Entry 7NT6 (electron microscopy, 4.30 A resolution (low resolution: residue-level contacts below are approximate; hydrogen-bond / salt-bridge calls are withheld)); this record covers chains F and Z of the 17 polymer chains in the assembly.

# Chain F
Molecule: Nucleoprotein
Source organism: Nipah virus
UniProt: Q9IK92 (NCAP_NIPAV); residues 1-532 here = UniProt positions 1-532
Sequence (554 residues; row label = number of the first residue in the row; numbers below 1 keep their minus sign (Met-21 is residue -21)):
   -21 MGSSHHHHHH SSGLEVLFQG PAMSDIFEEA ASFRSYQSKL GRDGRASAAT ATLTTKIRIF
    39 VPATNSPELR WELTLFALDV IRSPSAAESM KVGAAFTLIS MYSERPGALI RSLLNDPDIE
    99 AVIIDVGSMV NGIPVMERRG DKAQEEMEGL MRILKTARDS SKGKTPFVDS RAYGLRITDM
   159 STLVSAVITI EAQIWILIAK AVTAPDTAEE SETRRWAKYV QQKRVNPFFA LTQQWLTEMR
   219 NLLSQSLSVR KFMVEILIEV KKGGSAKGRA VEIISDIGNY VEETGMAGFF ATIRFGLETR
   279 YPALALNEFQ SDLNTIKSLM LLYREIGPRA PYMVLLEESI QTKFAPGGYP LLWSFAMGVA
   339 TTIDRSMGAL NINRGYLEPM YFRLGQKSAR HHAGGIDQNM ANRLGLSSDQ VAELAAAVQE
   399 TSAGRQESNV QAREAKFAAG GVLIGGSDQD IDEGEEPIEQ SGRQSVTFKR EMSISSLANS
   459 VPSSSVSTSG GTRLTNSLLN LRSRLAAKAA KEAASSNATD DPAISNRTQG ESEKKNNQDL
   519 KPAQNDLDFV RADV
Unresolved in the structure: -21 to 3, 379-385, 399-532
Construct notes: initiating methionine (-21); expression tag (-20 to 0)
Swiss-Prot annotation at these positions:
  - binding site (RNA): Lys178, Arg193, Tyr258, Arg352
  - natural variant: Thr30 (T30I: In strain: Isolate Malaysian flying-fox), Ser139 (S139R: In strain: Isolate NiV/MY/99/VRI-0626), Met345 (M345I: In strain: Isolate NiV/MY/99/VRI-0626), Ile429 (I429V: In strain: Isolate NiV/KHM/CSUR381), Gly432 (G432E: In strain: Isolate NiV/KHM/CSUR381), Asn457 (N457D: In strain: Isolate NiV/KHM/CSUR381), Ile502 (I502T: In strain: Isolate NiV/KHM/CSUR381), Glu511 (E511G: In strain: Isolate NiV/KHM/CSUR381), Leu518 (L518P: In strain: Isolate NiV/KHM/CSUR381), Ala521 (A521T: In strain: Isolate NiV/KHM/CSUR381)

# Chain Z
Molecule: 42-nt RNA strand
Source organism: Escherichia coli BL21(DE3)
Sequence (42 nucleotides; each row starts with the number of its first residue):
     1 UUUUUUUUUU UUUUUUUUUU UUUUUUUUUU UUUUUUUUUU UU

# How chain F and chain Z interact
Residue-residue contacts - 13 pairs, chain F then chain Z:
  Thr181(F) - U32(Z)
  Thr181(F) - U33(Z)
  Lys196(F) - U37(Z)
  Tyr258(F) - U36(Z)
  Glu260(F) - U36(Z)
  Gly263(F) - U32(Z)
  Ala265(F) - U33(Z)
  Gly266(F) - U33(Z)
  Ala323(F) - U32(Z)
  Ser344(F) - U34(Z)
  Leu348(F) - U34(Z)
  Asn349(F) - U33(Z)
  Asn351(F) - U33(Z)
Other interface residues (no listed pair), chain F (19 interface residues in all): Ala182, Ala195, Asn257, Met264, Pro324, Met345, Ala347

# In short
The interface between chain F and chain Z involves 19 residues on one side and 5 on the other. From UniProt: 4
RNA-binding residues on chain F.
Here chain F is Nucleoprotein (Nipah virus) and chain Z is a 42-nt RNA strand (Escherichia coli BL21(DE3)).
Entry 7NT6 (CryoEM structure of the Nipah virus nucleocapsid spiral clam-shaped assembly) was determined by
electron microscopy, deposited together with 7NT5.
